PDB entry 5WJQ | X-ray diffraction, 2.79 A resolution | chains B and D of the 3 polymer chains in the assembly

[Chain B]
Molecule: 28-nt DNA strand
Sequence (28 nucleotides; each row starts with the number of its first residue):
     1 TGCCCTTTTTACCTGTGCCACGCCCACA

[Chain D]
Name: Zinc finger protein 568
Source organism: Mus musculus
UniProt: E9PYI1 (ZN568_MOUSE), isoform E9PYI1-2; residue numbers follow UniProt; this construct covers 388-668
Amino-acid sequence (288 residues; numbered 383 to 670; the number before each row is that of its first residue):
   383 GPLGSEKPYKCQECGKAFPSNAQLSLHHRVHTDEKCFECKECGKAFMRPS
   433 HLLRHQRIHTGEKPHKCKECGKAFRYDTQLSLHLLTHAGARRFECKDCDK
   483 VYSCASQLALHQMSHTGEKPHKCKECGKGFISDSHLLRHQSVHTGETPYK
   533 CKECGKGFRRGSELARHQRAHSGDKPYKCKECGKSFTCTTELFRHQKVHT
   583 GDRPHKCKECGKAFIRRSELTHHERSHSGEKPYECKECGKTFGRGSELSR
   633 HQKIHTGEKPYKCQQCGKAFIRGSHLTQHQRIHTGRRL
Not modelled in the structure: 383-385, 667-670
Differences from the reference sequence: expression tag (383-387, 669-670)
UniProt features mapped onto this chain:
  - zinc finger: Tyr391 to His413 (C2H2-type 2), Phe419 to His441 (C2H2-type 3), His447 to His469 (C2H2-type 4), Phe475 to His497 (C2H2-type 5), His503 to His525 (C2H2-type 6), Tyr531 to His553 (C2H2-type 7), Tyr559 to His581 (C2H2-type 8), His587 to His609 (C2H2-type 9), Tyr615 to His637 (C2H2-type 10), Tyr643 to His665 (C2H2-type 11)
Metal / ion sites: Zn2+ site 1: Cys393, Cys396, His409, His413; Zn2+ site 2: Cys421, Cys424, His437, His441; Zn2+ site 3: Cys449, His465, His469; Zn2+ site 4: Cys477, Cys480, His493, His497; Zn2+ site 5: Cys505, Cys508, His521, His525; Zn2+ site 6: Cys533, Cys536, His549, His553; Zn2+ site 7: Cys561, Cys564, His577, His581; Zn2+ site 8: Cys589, His605, His609; Zn2+ site 9: Cys617, Cys620, His633, His637; Zn2+ site 10 near Cys648 (its only coordinating residue here)
What the authors report for this chain:
  - binding site for the 28-nt DNA strand: Arg654, His657, Gln660
  - specificity-determining residues: Arg654

[How chain B and chain D interact]
Contacting residue pairs (34):
  DG2(B) - Arg430(D)  hydrogen bond to the base
  DG2(B) - Ser432(D)  base contact
  DC3(B) - His447(D)  salt bridge to the phosphate
  DC4(B) - Asp459(D)  hydrogen bond to the base
  DC5(B) - Asp459(D)  base contact
  DC5(B) - Cys486(D)  sugar contact
  DT6(B) - Cys486(D)  hydrogen bond to the phosphate
  DT6(B) - Ala487(D)  phosphate contact
  DT6(B) - Ser488(D)  hydrogen bond to the phosphate
  DT7(B) - Ser488(D)  base contact
  DT8(B) - Leu492(D)  base contact
  DT9(B) - Ala404(D)  phosphate contact
  DT9(B) - Ser514(D)  base contact
  DT9(B) - Ser516(D)  base contact
  DT10(B) - Ser402(D)  hydrogen bond to the phosphate
  DT10(B) - Gln405(D)  hydrogen bond to the phosphate
  DT10(B) - Ser516(D)  base contact
  DT10(B) - His517(D)  hydrogen bond to the base
  DA11(B) - Arg520(D)  base contact
  DT14(B) - Phe575(D)  phosphate contact
  DG15(B) - Thr572(D)  hydrogen bond to the base
  DG15(B) - Phe575(D)  phosphate contact
  DG15(B) - Lys579(D)  salt bridge to the phosphate
  DT16(B) - His587(D)  salt bridge to the phosphate
  DT16(B) - Arg599(D)  phosphate contact
  DG17(B) - Arg576(D)  hydrogen bond to the base
  DG17(B) - Ser600(D)  phosphate contact
  DC18(B) - Arg598(D)  base contact
  DC19(B) - Ser628(D)  base contact
  DA20(B) - Arg626(D)  base contact
  DA20(B) - Ser628(D)  hydrogen bond to the base
  DA20(B) - Ser631(D)  phosphate contact
  DG22(B) - Ser656(D)  phosphate contact
  DC23(B) - Arg654(D)  base contact
Other interface residues (no listed pair), chain B (23 interface residues in all): DT1, DC21, DC24, DC25
Other interface residues (no listed pair), chain D (32 interface residues in all): Arg632, Lys635, Gly655, Gln660

[Summary]
The interface between chain B and chain D involves 23 residues on one side and 32 on the other; the contacts
include 10 hydrogen bonds and 3 salt bridges. Polar contacts include DG2(B)-Arg430(D), DC4(B)-Asp459(D) and
DT10(B)-His517(D). The paper reports a binding site for the 28-nt DNA strand at Arg654(D), His657(D) and
Gln660(D); the specificity determinant Arg654(D).
Chain B is a 28-nt DNA strand and chain D is Zinc finger protein 568 (Mus musculus); the structure,
mouseZFP568-ZnF2-11 in complex with DNA, was determined by X-ray diffraction together with 5V3J and 5V3M from
the same study.
